5AR5 - chains A and B; structure by X-ray diffraction, 2.66 A resolution.

[Chain A (and B)]
Name: Receptor-interacting serine/threonine-protein kinase 2
From: Homo sapiens
Notes: EC 2.7.10.2, 2.7.11.1; fragment: kinase domain; chain B of this document is another copy of the same molecule, construct and numbering; everything in this record applies to it too
UniProtKB: O43353 (RIPK2_HUMAN); residue numbers follow UniProt; this construct covers 1-310
Sequence (326 residues; numbered -15 to 310; the number before each row is that of its first residue; numbers below 1 keep their minus sign (Met-15 is residue -15)):
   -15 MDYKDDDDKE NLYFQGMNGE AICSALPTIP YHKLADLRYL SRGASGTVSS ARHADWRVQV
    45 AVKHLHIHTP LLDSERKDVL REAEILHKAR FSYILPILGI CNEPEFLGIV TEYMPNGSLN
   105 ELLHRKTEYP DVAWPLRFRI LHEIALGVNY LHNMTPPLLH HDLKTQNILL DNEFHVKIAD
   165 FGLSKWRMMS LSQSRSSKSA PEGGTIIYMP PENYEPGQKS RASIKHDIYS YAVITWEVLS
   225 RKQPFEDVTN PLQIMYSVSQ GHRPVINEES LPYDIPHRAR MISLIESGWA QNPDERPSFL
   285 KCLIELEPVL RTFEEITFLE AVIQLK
Not modelled in the structure: -15 to 3, 51-54, 173-185, 201-206 (chain B: -15 to 3, 51-54, 172-188, 200-206)
Sequence notes: expression tag (-15 to 0)
Ion coordination: Ca2+ near Glu112 (its only coordinating residue here)
Small-molecule neighbours: IQ7 (2-(2-(4-chlorophenyl)-1H-imidazol-5-yl)-N,1-bis(2-methoxyethyl)-1H-benzo[d]imidazole-5-carboxamide): Arg22, Tyr23, Leu24, Ser25, Val32, Ala45, Lys47, Glu66, Leu70, Leu79, Ile93, Thr95, Glu96, Tyr97, Met98, Pro99, Gly101, Leu153, Ala163, Asp164

[Interface between chain A and chain B]
Pairs across the interface - 56 pairs, chain A then chain B:
  Ile6(A) - Ser8(B)
  Ile6(A) - Ala9(B)
  Ile6(A) - Leu10(B)  hydrogen bond (backbone-backbone)
  Ile6(A) - Glu68(B)
  Ile6(A) - His71(B)
  Cys7(A) - Cys7(B)  hydrophobic
  Cys7(A) - Ser8(B)
  Cys7(A) - His71(B)
  Cys7(A) - Lys72(B)
  Ser8(A) - Ile6(B)
  Ser8(A) - Cys7(B)
  Ser8(A) - Ser8(B)  hydrogen bond (backbone-backbone)
  Ser8(A) - His71(B)  hydrogen bond (side chain-backbone)
  Ser8(A) - Lys72(B)
  Ala9(A) - Ile6(B)
  Leu10(A) - Ile6(B)  hydrogen bond (backbone-backbone)
  Pro11(A) - Tyr134(B)
  Asp39(A) - Asn133(B)  hydrogen bond (backbone-side chain)
  Asp39(A) - Asn137(B)
  Trp40(A) - Leu130(B)
  Trp40(A) - Asn133(B)
  Trp40(A) - Tyr134(B)
  Arg41(A) - Leu130(B)
  Arg41(A) - Leu284(B)
  Arg41(A) - Leu287(B)
  Arg41(A) - Ile288(B)
  Arg41(A) - Glu291(B)  salt bridge
  Val42(A) - Phe75(B)  hydrophobic
  Val42(A) - Leu130(B)  hydrophobic
  Glu68(A) - Ile6(B)
  His71(A) - Ile6(B)
  His71(A) - Ser8(B)  hydrogen bond (backbone-side chain)
  Lys72(A) - Cys7(B)
  Arg74(A) - Arg74(B)
  Phe75(A) - Leu82(B)  hydrophobic
  Ser76(A) - Glu96(B)  hydrogen bond
  Glu96(A) - Ser76(B)  hydrogen bond
  Arg123(A) - Glu157(B)  salt bridge
  Leu130(A) - Trp40(B)
  Leu130(A) - Arg41(B)
  Leu130(A) - Val42(B)  hydrophobic
  Asn133(A) - Asp39(B)  hydrogen bond (side chain-backbone)
  Asn133(A) - Trp40(B)
  Tyr134(A) - Trp40(B)
  Asn137(A) - Asp39(B)
  Glu157(A) - Glu157(B)
  Glu157(A) - His159(B)  salt bridge
  His159(A) - Glu157(B)  salt bridge
  Leu284(A) - Asp39(B)
  Glu291(A) - Arg41(B)  salt bridge
  Glu299(A) - Asn156(B)  hydrogen bond
  Ile300(A) - Ile307(B)  hydrophobic
  Ile307(A) - Leu303(B)  hydrophobic
  Ile307(A) - Ile307(B)  hydrophobic
  Lys310(A) - Glu299(B)  salt bridge
  Lys310(A) - Ile300(B)
Also at the interface, not in a pair above, chain A (39 interface residues in all): Ala38, Tyr77, Leu82, Asn156, Leu287, Ile288, Leu303, Glu304, Val306
Also at the interface, not in a pair above, chain B (38 interface residues in all): Pro11, Ala38, Tyr77, Arg123, Glu304, Val306

[Summary]
Chain A and chain B form an interface of 39 and 38 residues respectively, with 10 hydrogen bonds and 6 salt
bridges. Polar contacts include Arg41(A)-Glu291(B), Arg123(A)-Glu157(B) and Glu157(A)-His159(B). Chain A binds
compound IQ7.
Chain A and chain B are both Receptor-interacting serine/threonine-protein kinase 2 (Homo sapiens); the
structure, RIP2 Kinase Catalytic Domain (1 - 310) complex with Benzimidazole, was determined by X-ray
diffraction together with 5AR2, 5AR3, 5AR4, 5AR7 and 5AR8 from the same study.
